Entry 4E41 (X-ray diffraction, 2.60 A resolution); this record covers chains A and E of the 5 polymer chains in the assembly.

== Chain A ==
Protein: HLA class II histocompatibility antigen, DR alpha chain
Source organism: Homo sapiens
UniProtKB: P01903 (DRA_HUMAN); residues 1-182 here correspond to UniProt positions 26-207 (UniProt number = residue number + 25)
Amino-acid sequence (182 residues; each row starts with the number of its first residue):
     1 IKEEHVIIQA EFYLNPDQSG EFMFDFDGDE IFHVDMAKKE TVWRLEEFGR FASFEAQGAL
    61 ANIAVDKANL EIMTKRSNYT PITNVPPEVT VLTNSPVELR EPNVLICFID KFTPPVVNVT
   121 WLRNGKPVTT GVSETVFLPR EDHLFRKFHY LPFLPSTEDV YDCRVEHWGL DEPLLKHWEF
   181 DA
Disordered / not traced: 1-2, 182
Curated features (UniProtKB/Swiss-Prot):
  - region: Glu179 to Ala182 (Connecting peptide)
  - site: Gln9 (Self- and pathogen-derived peptide antigen), Gly49 (Self-peptide antigen), Phe51 (Self- and pathogen-derived peptide antigen), Ala52 (Self-peptide antigen), Ser53 (Self- and pathogen-derived peptide antigen), Glu55 (Pathogen-derived peptide antigen), Asn62 (Self- and pathogen-derived peptide antigen), Asn69 (Pathogen-derived peptide antigen), Arg76 (Self- and pathogen-derived peptide antigen)
  - glycosylation (N-linked (GlcNAc...) asparagine): Asn78, Asn118
Disulfide bonds: Cys107-Cys163
Bound ions: Na+: Glu98 (shared with 2 residues of chain G)

== Chain E ==
Protein: T cell receptor G4 beta chain
Source organism: Homo sapiens
Amino-acid sequence (239 residues; each row starts with the number of its first residue):
     1 GVTQSPTHLI KTRGQQATLR CSPISGHTSV YWYQQALGLG LQFLLWYDEG EERNRGNFPP
    61 RFSGRQFPNY SSELNVNALE LEDSALYLCA SSQIRETQYF GPGTRLLVLE DLKNVFPPEV
   121 AVFEPSEAEI SHTQKATLVC LATGFYPDHV ELSWWVNGKE VHSGVCTDPQ PLKEQPALND
   181 SRYALSSRLR VSATFWQNPR NHFRCQVQFY GLSENDEWTQ DRAKPVTQIV SAEAWGRAD
Disordered / not traced: 38-39, 239
Disulfide bonds: Cys21-Cys89, Cys140-Cys205

== Chain A / chain E interface ==
Pairs across the interface (4; chain A residue first):
  Glu55(A) with Asn54(E), hydrogen bond
  Ala61(A) with Trp46(E), hydrophobic; Arg53(E)
  Ala64(A) with Arg53(E)
Other interface residues (no listed pair), chain A (6 interface residues in all): Gln57, Leu60, Val65
Other interface residues (no listed pair), chain E (4 interface residues in all): Ile94

== Summary ==
6 residues of chain A and 4 residues of chain E are in contact; the contacts include 1 hydrogen bond. Its one
hydrogen-bonded contact is Glu55(A)-Asn54(E).
Here chain A is HLA class II histocompatibility antigen, DR alpha chain and chain E is T cell receptor G4 beta
chain, both from Homo sapiens. Entry 4E41 (Structural basis for the recognition of mutant self by a
tumor-specific, MHC class II-restricted T cell ...) was determined by X-ray diffraction.
